Entry 8AKM (X-ray diffraction, 1.25 A resolution); this record covers chain A.

Chain A:
Protein: Carbapenem-hydrolyzing beta-lactamase KPC
Source organism: Klebsiella pneumoniae
Notes: EC 3.5.2.6
UniProt: Q9F663 (BLKPC_KLEPN); the author numbering skips numbers that UniProt does not, so the offset changes along the chain: 25-57 = UniProt 25-57; 59-252 = UniProt 58-251; 254-295 = UniProt 252-293
Amino-acid sequence (290 residues; row label = number of the first residue in the row; note: 2 numbers in that range are skipped by the numbering (no residue carries them; nothing is unmodelled there)):
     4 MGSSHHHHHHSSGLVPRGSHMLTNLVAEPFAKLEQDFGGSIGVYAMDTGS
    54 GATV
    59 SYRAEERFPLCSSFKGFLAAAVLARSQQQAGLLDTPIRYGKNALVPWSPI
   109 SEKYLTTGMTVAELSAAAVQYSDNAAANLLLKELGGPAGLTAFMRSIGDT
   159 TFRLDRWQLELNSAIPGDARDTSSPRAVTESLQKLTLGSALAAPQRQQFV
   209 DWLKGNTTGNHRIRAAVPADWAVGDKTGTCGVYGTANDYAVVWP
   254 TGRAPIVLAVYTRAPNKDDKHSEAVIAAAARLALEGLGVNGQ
Unresolved in the structure: 4-24, 295
Sequence notes: initiating methionine (4); expression tag (5-24); engineered mutation Q166 (Glu165 in Q9F663)
Disulfides: C69-C238
Covalent attachments: Ertapenem (N9X) linked to S70
Ligand contacts: Ertapenem (N9X): C69, K73, W105, S130, N132, Q166, N170, T216, K234, T235, G236, T237, C238
From the paper describing this entry:
  - binding site for Ertapenem: S70, S130, N132, T235, T237
  - conformationally variable residues: W165 to N170
  - mutagenesis - E166Q: decreased catalytic activity (citing earlier work)

Summary:
Ertapenem is covalently linked to S70. The paper reports a binding site for Ertapenem at S70, S130 and N132
among others; E166Q reduces catalytic activity.
Chain A is Carbapenem-hydrolyzing beta-lactamase KPC (Klebsiella pneumoniae); the structure, Acyl-enzyme
complex of ertapenem bound to deacylation mutant KPC-2 (E166Q), was determined by X-ray diffraction (same
publication as 8AKI, 8AKJ, 8AKK and 8AKL).
